9CTZ - chains A and B of the 4 polymer chains in the assembly; structure by electron microscopy, 2.67 A resolution.

# Chain A
Molecule: Nitrogenase molybdenum-iron protein alpha chain
Source organism: Azotobacter vinelandii
Notes: EC 1.18.6.1
UniProtKB: P07328 (NIFD_AZOVI); residue numbers follow UniProt; this construct covers 1-492
Chain sequence (492 residues; row label = number of the first residue in the row):
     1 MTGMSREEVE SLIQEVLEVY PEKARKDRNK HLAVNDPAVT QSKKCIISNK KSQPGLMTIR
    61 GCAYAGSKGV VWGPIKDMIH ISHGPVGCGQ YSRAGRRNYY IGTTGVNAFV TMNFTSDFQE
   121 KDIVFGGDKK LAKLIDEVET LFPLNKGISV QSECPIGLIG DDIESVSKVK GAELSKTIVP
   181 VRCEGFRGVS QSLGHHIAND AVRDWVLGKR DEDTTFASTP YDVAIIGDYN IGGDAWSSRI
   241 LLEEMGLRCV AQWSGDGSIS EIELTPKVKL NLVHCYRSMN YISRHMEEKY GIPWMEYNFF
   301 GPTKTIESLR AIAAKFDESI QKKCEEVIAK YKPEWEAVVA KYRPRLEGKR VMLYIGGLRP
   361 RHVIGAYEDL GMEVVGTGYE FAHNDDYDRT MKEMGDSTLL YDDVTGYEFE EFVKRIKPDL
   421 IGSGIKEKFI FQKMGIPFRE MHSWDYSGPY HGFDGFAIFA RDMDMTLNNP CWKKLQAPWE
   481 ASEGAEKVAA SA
Not modelled in the structure: 1-3, 481-492
UniProt features mapped onto this chain:
  - binding site ([8Fe-7S] cluster): Cys-62, Cys-88, Cys-154
  - binding site ([7Fe-Mo-9S-C-homocitryl] cluster): Cys-275, His-442
  - mutagenesis: His-195 (H195Q: No nitrogenase activity)

# Chain B
Molecule: Nitrogenase molybdenum-iron protein beta chain
Source organism: Azotobacter vinelandii
Notes: EC 1.18.6.1
UniProtKB: P07329 (NIFK_AZOVI); residue numbers follow UniProt; this construct covers 1-523
Chain sequence (523 residues; numbered 1 to 523; the number before each row is that of its first residue):
     1 MSQQVDKIKA SYPLFLDQDY KDMLAKKRDG FEEKYPQDKI DEVFQWTTTK EYQELNFQRE
    61 ALTVNPAKAC QPLGAVLCAL GFEKTMPYVH GSQGCVAYFR SYFNRHFREP VSCVSDSMTE
   121 DAAVFGGQQN MKDGLQNCKA TYKPDMIAVS TTCMAEVIGD DLNAFINNSK KEGFIPDEFP
   181 VPFAHTPSFV GSHVTGWDNM FEGIARYFTL KSMDDKVVGS NKKINIVPGF ETYLGNFRVI
   241 KRMLSEMGVG YSLLSDPEEV LDTPADGQFR MYAGGTTQEE MKDAPNALNT VLLQPWHLEK
   301 TKKFVEGTWK HEVPKLNIPM GLDWTDEFLM KVSEISGQPI PASLTKERGR LVDMMTDSHT
   361 WLHGKRFALW GDPDFVMGLV KFLLELGCEP VHILCHNGNK RWKKAVDAIL AASPYGKNAT
   421 VYIGKDLWHL RSLVFTDKPD FMIGNSYGKF IQRDTLHKGK EFEVPLIRIG FPIFDRHHLH
   481 RSTTLGYEGA MQILTTLVNS ILERLDEETR GMQATDYNHD LVR
Not modelled in the structure: 1
UniProt features mapped onto this chain:
  - binding site ([8Fe-7S] cluster): Cys-70, Cys-95, Cys-153, Ser-188

# Chain A / chain B interface
Pairs across the interface - 183 pairs, chain A then chain B:
  Val-19(A) / Ala-140(B)
  Val-19(A) / Lys-143(B)
  Tyr-20(A) / Thr-141(B)
  Pro-21(A) / Asn-137(B)
  Pro-21(A) / Ala-140(B)  hydrophobic
  Lys-23(A) / Asp-133(B)  salt bridge
  Ala-24(A) / Asn-137(B)
  Ser-52(A) / Gln-93(B)
  Gln-53(A) / Asn-137(B)
  Pro-54(A) / Ser-115(B)
  Pro-54(A) / Asp-116(B)
  Pro-54(A) / Asn-130(B)
  Pro-54(A) / Asp-133(B)
  Pro-54(A) / Gly-134(B)
  Pro-54(A) / Asn-137(B)  hydrogen bond (backbone-side chain)
  Gly-55(A) / Val-114(B)
  Gly-55(A) / Ser-115(B)  hydrogen bond (backbone-backbone)
  Gly-55(A) / Gly-134(B)
  Gly-55(A) / Asn-137(B)
  Gly-55(A) / Cys-138(B)
  Gly-55(A) / Tyr-142(B)
  Leu-56(A) / Asn-137(B)
  Leu-56(A) / Thr-141(B)
  Leu-56(A) / Tyr-142(B)  hydrogen bond (backbone-side chain)
  Met-57(A) / Met-86(B)  hydrophobic
  Met-57(A) / Arg-100(B)
  Met-57(A) / Ser-112(B)
  Met-57(A) / Cys-113(B)
  Met-57(A) / Val-114(B)
  Met-57(A) / Tyr-142(B)
  Met-57(A) / Met-271(B)  hydrophobic
  Thr-58(A) / Gln-93(B)
  Thr-58(A) / Arg-100(B)
  Arg-60(A) / Gln-93(B)
  Arg-60(A) / Ala-97(B)
  Gly-61(A) / Gln-93(B)  hydrogen bond (backbone-side chain)
  Gly-61(A) / Gly-94(B)
  Cys-62(A) / Gly-94(B)
  Ala-65(A) / Tyr-98(B)
  Lys-76(A) / Glu-32(B)  salt bridge
  Pro-85(A) / Ser-188(B)
  Val-86(A) / Pro-66(B)  hydrophobic
  Gly-87(A) / Cys-70(B)
  Gln-90(A) / Pro-66(B)
  Gln-90(A) / Lys-68(B)  hydrogen bond (side chain-backbone)
  Gln-90(A) / Tyr-102(B)
  Gln-90(A) / Tyr-447(B)  hydrogen bond (backbone-side chain)
  Tyr-91(A) / Ala-69(B)
  Tyr-91(A) / Cys-70(B)  hydrogen bond
  Tyr-91(A) / Leu-73(B)
  Tyr-91(A) / Tyr-98(B)  hydrophobic
  Tyr-91(A) / Phe-99(B)  hydrophobic
  Tyr-91(A) / Tyr-102(B)  hydrophobic
  Ser-92(A) / Tyr-98(B)
  Arg-93(A) / Asn-65(B)  hydrogen bond
  Arg-93(A) / Tyr-447(B)
  Arg-93(A) / Phe-450(B)
  Gly-95(A) / Arg-105(B)  hydrogen bond (backbone-side chain)
  Tyr-99(A) / Ser-11(B)
  Thr-103(A) / Ile-40(B)
  Thr-104(A) / Arg-453(B)
  Val-106(A) / Ile-40(B)
  Val-106(A) / Val-43(B)  hydrophobic
  Val-106(A) / Phe-44(B)  hydrophobic
  Asn-107(A) / Lys-34(B)
  Met-112(A) / Val-64(B)  hydrophobic
  Met-112(A) / Asn-65(B)
  Met-112(A) / Trp-428(B)  hydrophobic
  Asn-113(A) / Thr-63(B)
  Asn-113(A) / Val-64(B)
  Asn-113(A) / Asn-65(B)  hydrogen bond (backbone-backbone)
  Asn-113(A) / Pro-66(B)
  Phe-114(A) / Thr-63(B)
  Phe-114(A) / Val-64(B)  hydrophobic
  Thr-115(A) / Thr-63(B)  hydrogen bond (backbone-backbone)
  Ser-116(A) / Ala-61(B)
  Asp-117(A) / Thr-63(B)
  Asp-117(A) / Lys-68(B)  salt bridge
  Phe-118(A) / Phe-189(B)
  Gln-119(A) / Phe-189(B)
  Glu-120(A) / Phe-189(B)
  Ile-123(A) / Phe-189(B)  hydrophobic
  Lys-130(A) / Ala-61(B)
  Lys-133(A) / Glu-60(B)  salt bridge
  Lys-133(A) / Ala-61(B)
  Leu-134(A) / Ala-61(B)
  Leu-134(A) / Leu-62(B)  hydrophobic
  Glu-137(A) / Arg-59(B)
  Glu-137(A) / Glu-60(B)  hydrogen bond (side chain-backbone)
  Glu-137(A) / Ala-61(B)  hydrogen bond (side chain-backbone)
  Glu-137(A) / Leu-62(B)  hydrogen bond (side chain-backbone)
  Val-138(A) / Leu-62(B)  hydrophobic
  Thr-140(A) / Trp-46(B)
  Leu-141(A) / Tyr-52(B)  hydrogen bond (backbone-side chain)
  Leu-141(A) / Leu-55(B)
  Leu-141(A) / Asn-56(B)
  Leu-141(A) / Arg-59(B)
  Phe-142(A) / Trp-428(B)  hydrophobic
  Pro-143(A) / Trp-46(B)
  Leu-144(A) / Tyr-35(B)
  Leu-144(A) / Val-43(B)  hydrophobic
  Lys-146(A) / Glu-32(B)  hydrogen bond (side chain-backbone)
  Lys-146(A) / Glu-33(B)  hydrogen bond (side chain-backbone)
  Cys-154(A) / Ser-92(B)
  Pro-155(A) / Cys-153(B)
  Leu-158(A) / Met-154(B)
  Leu-158(A) / Val-157(B)  hydrophobic
  Leu-158(A) / Ile-158(B)  hydrophobic
  Ile-159(A) / Val-157(B)  hydrophobic
  Phe-186(A) / Thr-119(B)
  Phe-186(A) / Glu-120(B)  hydrogen bond (backbone-backbone)
  Phe-186(A) / Met-154(B)  hydrophobic
  Arg-187(A) / Glu-120(B)  salt bridge
  Gly-188(A) / Thr-119(B)
  Val-189(A) / Gln-93(B)  hydrogen bond (backbone-side chain)
  Arg-210(A) / Glu-33(B)  salt bridge
  Gly-232(A) / Ser-11(B)
  Gly-232(A) / Phe-15(B)
  Gly-233(A) / Phe-15(B)
  Trp-236(A) / Phe-15(B)  hydrophobic
  Trp-236(A) / Met-23(B)
  Trp-236(A) / Leu-24(B)
  Ser-237(A) / Phe-15(B)
  Ser-237(A) / Tyr-20(B)
  Arg-239(A) / Met-23(B)
  Arg-239(A) / Lys-27(B)
  Arg-239(A) / Phe-31(B)
  Ile-240(A) / Asp-19(B)
  Ile-240(A) / Met-23(B)
  Arg-248(A) / Phe-31(B)
  Cys-249(A) / Phe-31(B)
  Val-250(A) / Phe-31(B)
  Gln-252(A) / Lys-27(B)
  Asp-256(A) / Lys-27(B)  salt bridge
  Ser-258(A) / Glu-32(B)
  Ser-260(A) / Phe-31(B)  hydrogen bond (side chain-backbone)
  Ser-260(A) / Glu-32(B)  hydrogen bond (side chain-backbone)
  Ser-260(A) / Glu-33(B)
  Glu-261(A) / Lys-27(B)  salt bridge
  Glu-261(A) / Phe-31(B)
  Glu-261(A) / Glu-32(B)
  Glu-334(A) / Ser-2(B)  hydrogen bond
  Glu-334(A) / Gln-3(B)  hydrogen bond (side chain-backbone)
  Ala-337(A) / Val-5(B)
  Lys-341(A) / Val-5(B)
  Tyr-342(A) / Ile-8(B)
  Gly-406(A) / Tyr-142(B)
  Tyr-407(A) / Thr-141(B)
  Glu-410(A) / Phe-269(B)
  Lys-426(A) / Arg-100(B)
  Lys-426(A) / Asn-104(B)
  Phe-429(A) / Asn-104(B)
  Phe-429(A) / Arg-108(B)
  Phe-429(A) / Glu-109(B)
  Phe-429(A) / Pro-110(B)
  Ile-430(A) / Pro-110(B)  hydrophobic
  Ile-430(A) / Phe-269(B)  hydrophobic
  Lys-433(A) / Glu-109(B)  salt bridge
  Lys-433(A) / Pro-110(B)
  Lys-433(A) / Thr-263(B)  hydrogen bond (side chain-backbone)
  Lys-433(A) / Pro-264(B)
  Lys-433(A) / Gly-267(B)  hydrogen bond (backbone-backbone)
  Lys-433(A) / Gln-268(B)
  Met-434(A) / Gly-267(B)
  Met-434(A) / Phe-269(B)  hydrophobic
  Gly-448(A) / Ala-10(B)
  Gly-448(A) / Ser-11(B)  hydrogen bond (backbone-backbone)
  Pro-449(A) / Ser-11(B)
  Pro-449(A) / Phe-15(B)  hydrophobic
  Asp-454(A) / Ser-2(B)  hydrogen bond (side chain-backbone)
  Asp-454(A) / Gln-3(B)  hydrogen bond (backbone-side chain)
  Asp-454(A) / Leu-14(B)
  Asp-454(A) / Tyr-20(B)  hydrogen bond
  Ala-457(A) / Ile-8(B)
  Ile-458(A) / Gln-3(B)
  Ile-458(A) / Ile-8(B)  hydrophobic
  Ile-458(A) / Lys-9(B)
  Ile-458(A) / Ala-10(B)  hydrophobic
  Arg-461(A) / Ile-8(B)
  Arg-461(A) / Ala-10(B)
  Leu-475(A) / Ala-265(B)
  Leu-475(A) / Asp-266(B)
  Leu-475(A) / Gly-267(B)
Other interface residues (no listed pair), chain A (110 interface residues in all): Ile-59, Tyr-64, Ile-81, Cys-88, Ala-94, Ile-101, Gly-102, Gly-105, Thr-111, Ser-190, Phe-216, Glu-243, Leu-264, Lys-330, Tyr-331, Thr-405, Ile-425
Other interface residues (no listed pair), chain B (101 interface residues in all): Asp-6, Lys-26, Lys-39, Gln-58, Ala-67, Tyr-88, Ser-101, Ser-117, Met-118, Ala-123, Gln-129, Gln-136, Val-190, His-396, Asp-454

# Summary
110 residues of chain A and 101 residues of chain B are in contact, with 29 hydrogen bonds and 9 salt bridges.
Polar contacts include Lys-23(A)/Asp-133(B), Lys-76(A)/Glu-32(B) and Asp-117(A)/Lys-68(B).
Chain A is Nitrogenase molybdenum-iron protein alpha chain and chain B is Nitrogenase molybdenum-iron protein
beta chain, both from Azotobacter vinelandii; the structure, Azotobacter vinelandii MoFeP (C2 symmetry), was
determined by electron microscopy together with 9CU0, 9CU1 and 9CU2 from the same study.
